4F15 - chains A and C of the 3 polymer chains in the assembly; structure by X-ray diffraction, 2.81 A resolution.

# Chain A
Protein: Hemagglutinin
Source organism: Influenza A virus
Reference sequence: C5MQE6 (C5MQE6_9INFA); the author numbering skips numbers that UniProt does not, so the offset changes along the chain: 1-264 = UniProt 18-281; 268-506 = UniProt 282-520
Sequence (518 residues; each row starts with the number of its first residue; note: 3 numbers in that range are skipped by the numbering (no residue carries them; nothing is unmodelled there); numbers below 1 keep their minus sign (Ala-8 is residue -8)):
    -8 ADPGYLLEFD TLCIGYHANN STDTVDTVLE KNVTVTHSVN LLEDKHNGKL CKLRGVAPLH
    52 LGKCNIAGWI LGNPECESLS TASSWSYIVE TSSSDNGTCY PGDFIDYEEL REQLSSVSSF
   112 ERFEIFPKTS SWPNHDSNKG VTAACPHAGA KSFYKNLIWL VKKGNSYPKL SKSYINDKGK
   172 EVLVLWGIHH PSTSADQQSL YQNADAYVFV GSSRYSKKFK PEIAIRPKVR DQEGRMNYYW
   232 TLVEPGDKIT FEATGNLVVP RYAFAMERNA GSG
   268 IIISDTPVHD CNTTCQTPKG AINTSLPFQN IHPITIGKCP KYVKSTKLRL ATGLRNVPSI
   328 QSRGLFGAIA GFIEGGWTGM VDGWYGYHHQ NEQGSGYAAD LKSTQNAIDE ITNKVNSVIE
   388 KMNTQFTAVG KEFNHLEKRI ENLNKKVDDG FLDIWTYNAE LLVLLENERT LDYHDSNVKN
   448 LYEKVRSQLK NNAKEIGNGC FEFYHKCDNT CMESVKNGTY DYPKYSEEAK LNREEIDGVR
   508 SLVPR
Unresolved in the structure: -8 to 42, 268-381, 394-512
Sequence notes: expression tag (-8 to 0, 507-512)
Cystine bridges: Cys55-Cys67, Cys90-Cys136

# Chain C
Protein: Fab fragment, light chain
Source organism: Mus musculus
Notes: antibody fragment or engineered binder
Sequence (218 residues; each row starts with the number of its first residue; numbering starts at 0):
     0 DIQMTQSPAS LAVSPGQRAT ITCRASESVS NYGINFINWF QQKPGQPPKL LIYTASNKGT
    60 GVPARFSGSG SGTDFTLTIN PVEAEDTANY FCQQTKEVPY GTFGGTKLEI KRADAAPTVS
   120 IFPPSSEQLT SGGASVVCFL NNFYPKDINV KWKIDGSERQ NGVLNSWTDQ DSKDSTYSMS
   180 STLTLTKDEY ERHNSYTCEA THKTSTSPIV KSFNRNEC
Unresolved in the structure: 0, 30-33, 131, 146, 185-188, 214-217
Cystine bridges: Cys22-Cys91, Cys137-Cys197

# How chain A and chain C interact
Contacting residue pairs - 9 pairs, chain A then chain C:
  Glu112(A) with Asn34(C)
  Arg113(A) with Glu96(C)
  Phe114(A) with Glu96(C)
  Glu115(A) with Glu96(C), hydrogen bond (backbone-side chain); Val97(C); Tyr99(C), hydrogen bond
  Thr120(A) with Pro98(C)
  Tyr253(A) with Glu96(C), hydrogen bond (side chain-backbone); Val97(C)
Also at the interface, not in a pair above, chain A (8 interface residues in all): Thr72, Pro118
Also at the interface, not in a pair above, chain C (6 interface residues in all): Gly71

# Overview
The interface between chain A and chain C involves 8 residues on one side and 6 on the other, with 3 hydrogen
bonds. Polar contacts include Glu115(A)-Glu96(C), Glu115(A)-Tyr99(C) and Tyr253(A)-Glu96(C).
Here chain A is Hemagglutinin (Influenza A virus) and chain C is Fab fragment, light chain (Mus musculus).
Entry 4F15 (Molecular basis of infectivity of 2009 pandemic H1N1 influenza A viruses) was determined by X-ray
diffraction.
